Entry 6XAG (X-ray diffraction, 3.30 A resolution); this record covers chains C and D of the 4 polymer chains in the assembly.

== Chain C (and D) ==
Molecule: Serine/threonine-protein kinase B-raf
From: Homo sapiens
Notes: EC 2.7.11.1; chain D of this document is another copy of the same molecule, construct and numbering; everything in this record applies to it too
UniProtKB: P15056 (BRAF_HUMAN); residue numbers follow UniProt; this construct covers 447-735
Amino-acid sequence (290 residues; row label = number of the first residue in the row):
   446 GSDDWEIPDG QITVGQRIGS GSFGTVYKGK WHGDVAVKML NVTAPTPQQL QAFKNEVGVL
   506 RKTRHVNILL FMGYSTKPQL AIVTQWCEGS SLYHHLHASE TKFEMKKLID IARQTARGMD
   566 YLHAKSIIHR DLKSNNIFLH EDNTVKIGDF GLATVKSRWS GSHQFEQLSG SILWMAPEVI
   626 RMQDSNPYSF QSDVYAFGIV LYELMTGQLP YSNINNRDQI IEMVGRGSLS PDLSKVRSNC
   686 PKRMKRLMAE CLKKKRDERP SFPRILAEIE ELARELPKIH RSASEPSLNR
Unresolved in the structure: 446-448, 468, 608-614, 733-735 (chain D: 446-447, 465-467, 608-612, 734-735)
Sequence notes: expression tag (446); conflict A543 (Ile in P15056), S544 (Ile in P15056), K551 (Ile in P15056), R562 (Gln in P15056), N588 (Leu in P15056), S630 (Lys in P15056), E667 (Phe in P15056), S673 (Tyr in P15056), R688 (Ala in P15056), S706 (Leu in P15056), R709 (Gln in P15056), E713 (Ser in P15056), E716 (Leu in P15056), E720 (Ser in P15056)
Modified positions: S729 (phosphoserine; SEP)
UniProt features mapped onto this chain:
  - active site: D576 (Proton acceptor)
  - binding site (ATP): I463 to V471, K483
  - modified residue: S447 (Phosphoserine), R671 (Omega-N-methylarginine), S729 (Phosphoserine)
  - cross-link: K578 (Glycyl lysine isopeptide (Lys-Gly) (interchain with G-Cter in ubiquitin))
  - natural variant: R462 (R462I: In CRC), I463 (I463S: In CRC), G464 (G464E: In CRC; G464V: In a colorectal cancer cell line), G466 (G466A: In melanoma; G466E: In melanoma; G466V: In LNCR), S467 (S467A: In CFC1), F468 (F468S: In CFC1), G469 (G469A: In NHL; G469E: In CFC1 and colon cancer; G469R: In NHL; G469V: In a colorectal adenocarcinoma sample), L485 (L485F: In CFC1), K499 (K499E: In CFC1; K499N: In CFC1), E501 (E501G: In CFC1; E501K: In CFC1), L525 (L525P: In CFC1), W531 (W531C: In NS7), 12 further natural variant entries in UniProt
  - mutagenesis: K483 (K483S: Reduces kinase activity with MAP2K1), R509 (R509H: Loss of MAP2K1-mediated-BRAF-KSR1 dimerization), K578 (K578R: Blocks EGF-induced ubiquitination and ERK activation), I666 (I666R: No effect on MAP2K1-mediated-BRAF-KSR1 dimerization, however loss of BRAF-mediated phosphorylation of MAP2K1), R671 (R671K: Increased kinase activity and stability in response to EGF treatment)

== Chain C / chain D interface ==
Contacting residue pairs (42; chain C residue first):
  W450(C) with R506(D); K507(D); T508(D); R509(D); Y566(D); K570(D)
  W476(C) with Y566(D), hydrophobic
  H477(C) with H510(D), hydrogen bond (backbone-side chain); R562(D); D565(D), salt bridge; Y566(D); A569(D)
  G478(C) with R562(D)
  D479(C) with R562(D), salt bridge
  R506(C) with W450(D); R509(D)
  K507(C) with W450(D)
  T508(C) with R509(D), hydrogen bond (backbone-side chain)
  R509(C) with W450(D); R506(D); T508(D), hydrogen bond (side chain-backbone); R509(D); L515(D); F516(D), hydrogen bond (side chain-backbone); M517(D)
  H510(C) with H477(D), hydrogen bond (side chain-backbone); L515(D); M517(D)
  V511(C) with Q530(D)
  L515(C) with R509(D); H510(D); V511(D)
  F516(C) with R509(D), hydrogen bond (backbone-side chain)
  M517(C) with R509(D); H510(D)
  R562(C) with H477(D); G478(D); D479(D), salt bridge
  D565(C) with H477(D), salt bridge
  Y566(C) with W476(D), hydrophobic
  A569(C) with H477(D)
  E586(C) with N588(D)
Other interface residues (no listed pair), chain C (27 interface residues in all): K475, L505, Q530, K570, H585, N588, L711, E715
Other interface residues (no listed pair), chain D (28 interface residues in all): K475, L505, E586, T589, L711, E715, R719

== Summary ==
27 residues of chain C and 28 residues of chain D are in contact; the contacts include 6 hydrogen bonds and 4
salt bridges. Polar contacts include H477(C)-D565(D), D479(C)-R562(D) and H477(C)-H510(D).
Both chains are Serine/threonine-protein kinase B-raf (Homo sapiens). Entry 6XAG (Apo BRAF dimer bound to
14-3-3) was determined by X-ray diffraction.
